6J0N - chains Q and c of the 54 polymer chains in the assembly; structure by electron microscopy, 3.50 A resolution.

# Chain Q
Protein: Pvc12
Organism: Photorhabdus asymbiotica subsp. asymbiotica (strain ATCC 43949 / 3105-77)
Reference sequence: B6VNN3 (B6VNN3_PHOAA); residues 1-950 here = UniProt positions 1-950
Chain sequence (950 residues; each row starts with the number of its first residue):
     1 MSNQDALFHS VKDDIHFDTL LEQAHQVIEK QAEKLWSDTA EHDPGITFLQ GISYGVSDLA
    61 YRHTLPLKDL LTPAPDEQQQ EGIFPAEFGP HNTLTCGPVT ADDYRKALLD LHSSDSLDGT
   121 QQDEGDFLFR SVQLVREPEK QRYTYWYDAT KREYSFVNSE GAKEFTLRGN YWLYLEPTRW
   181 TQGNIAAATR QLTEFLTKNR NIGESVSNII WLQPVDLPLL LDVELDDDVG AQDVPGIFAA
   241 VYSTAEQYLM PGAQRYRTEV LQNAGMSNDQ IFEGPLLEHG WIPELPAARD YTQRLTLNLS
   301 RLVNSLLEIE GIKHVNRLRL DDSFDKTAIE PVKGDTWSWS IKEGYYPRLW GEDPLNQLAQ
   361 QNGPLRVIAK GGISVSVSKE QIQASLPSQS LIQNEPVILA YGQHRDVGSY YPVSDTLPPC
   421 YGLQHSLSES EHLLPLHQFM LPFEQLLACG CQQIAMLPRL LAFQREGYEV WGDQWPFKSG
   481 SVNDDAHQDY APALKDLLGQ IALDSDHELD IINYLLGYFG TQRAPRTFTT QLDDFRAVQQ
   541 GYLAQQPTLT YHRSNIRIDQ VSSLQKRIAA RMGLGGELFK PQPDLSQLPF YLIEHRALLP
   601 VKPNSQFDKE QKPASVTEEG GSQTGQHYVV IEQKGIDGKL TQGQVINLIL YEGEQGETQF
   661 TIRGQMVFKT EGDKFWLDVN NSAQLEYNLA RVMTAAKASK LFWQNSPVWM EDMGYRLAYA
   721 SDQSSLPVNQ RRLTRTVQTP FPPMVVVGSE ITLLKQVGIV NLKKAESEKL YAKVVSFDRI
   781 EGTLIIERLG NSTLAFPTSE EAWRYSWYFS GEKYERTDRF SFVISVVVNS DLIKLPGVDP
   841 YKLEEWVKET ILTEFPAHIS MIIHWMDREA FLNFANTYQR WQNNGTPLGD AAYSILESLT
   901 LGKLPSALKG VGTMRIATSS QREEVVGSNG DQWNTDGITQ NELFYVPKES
Not modelled in the structure: 1-5, 148-161, 603-699, 729, 778-790, 911-950

# Chain c
Protein: Pvc7
Organism: Photorhabdus asymbiotica subsp. asymbiotica (strain ATCC 43949 / 3105-77)
Reference sequence: B6VNN8 (B6VNN8_PHOAA); residues 1-229 here = UniProt positions 1-229
Chain sequence (229 residues; each row starts with the number of its first residue):
     1 MSLIERGLAK LTINAYKDRE GKIRAGTLQA MYNPDSLQLD YQTDYQQSQA INSEKQSSIY
    61 VQAKPAGLSL ELIFDATMPG NKTPIEEQLM QLKQLCSVDA TSNETRFLQV KWGKMRWESR
   121 GYFAGRAKSL SVNYTLFDRD ATPLRVRVIL ALVADESLVL QETEQNLQSP AKIALRIQDG
   181 VSLALMAAST ASTLSGGVDY LTLAWQNGLD NLNGFVPGEI LQATRGDES
Not modelled in the structure: 1-2, 226-229

# Interface between chain Q and chain c
Pairs across the interface - 27 pairs, chain Q then chain c:
  Phe8(Q) with Leu201(c), hydrophobic; Trp205(c), hydrophobic
  His9(Q) with Trp205(c), hydrogen bond
  Lys12(Q) with Leu201(c); Thr202(c)
  Ile15(Q) with Leu201(c)
  His16(Q) with Asp199(c), salt bridge; Tyr200(c); Leu201(c)
  Phe17(Q) with Tyr200(c), hydrogen bond (backbone-side chain)
  Tyr54(Q) with Ser182(c); Ala184(c); Tyr200(c), hydrophobic
  Ser57(Q) with Tyr200(c), hydrogen bond
  Asp58(Q) with Asn211(c); Leu212(c), hydrogen bond (side chain-backbone)
  Tyr61(Q) with Ala204(c), hydrogen bond (side chain-backbone); Leu209(c), hydrogen bond (side chain-backbone)
  Arg62(Q) with Asn211(c), hydrogen bond
  Leu65(Q) with Asp210(c)
  Arg405(Q) with Leu209(c); Asp210(c), salt bridge
  Asp406(Q) with Asp210(c)
  Val407(Q) with Asp210(c)
  Ser409(Q) with Asn211(c), hydrogen bond (backbone-side chain)
  Tyr411(Q) with Asn211(c); Asn213(c)
Also at the interface, not in a pair above, chain Q (19 interface residues in all): Thr64, Pro66
Also at the interface, not in a pair above, chain c (16 interface residues in all): Leu183, Gly208, Gly214

# Summary
Chain Q and chain c form an interface of 19 and 16 residues respectively; the contacts include 8 hydrogen
bonds and 2 salt bridges. Among the polar pairs are His16(Q)-Asp199(c), Arg405(Q)-Asp210(c) and
His9(Q)-Trp205(c).
Chain Q is Pvc12 and chain c is Pvc7, both from Photorhabdus asymbiotica subsp. asymbiotica (strain ATCC 43949
/ 3105-77); the structure, Cryo-EM Structure of an Extracellular Contractile Injection System, baseplate in
extended state, refined in C6 symmetry, was determined by electron microscopy, deposited together with 6J0B,
6J0C, 6J0F and 6J0M.
